PDB entry 6BCD | X-ray diffraction, 1.43 A resolution | chains A and B

Chain A:
Name: Mitotic spindle assembly checkpoint protein MAD2B
From: Homo sapiens
UniProtKB: Q9UI95 (MD2L2_HUMAN); numbering as in UniProt (aligned over 1-211)
Amino-acid sequence (227 residues; each row starts with the number of its first residue; numbers below 1 keep their minus sign (Met-15 is residue -15)):
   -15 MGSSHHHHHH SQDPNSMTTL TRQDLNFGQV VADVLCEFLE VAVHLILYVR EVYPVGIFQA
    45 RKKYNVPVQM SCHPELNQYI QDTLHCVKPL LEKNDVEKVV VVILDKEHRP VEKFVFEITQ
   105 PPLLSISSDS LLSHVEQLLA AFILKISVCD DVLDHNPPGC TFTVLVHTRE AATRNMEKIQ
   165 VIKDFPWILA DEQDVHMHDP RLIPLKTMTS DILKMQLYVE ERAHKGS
Disordered / not traced: -15 to 2, 208-211
Differences from the reference sequence: initiating methionine (-15); expression tag (-14 to 0); engineered mutation Ala44 (Lys in Q9UI95), Ala124 (Arg in Q9UI95), Asp135 (Ala in Q9UI95)
Curated features (UniProtKB/Swiss-Prot):
  - natural variant: Val85 (V85E: In FANCV)
  - mutagenesis: Tyr63 (Y63A: Alters interaction with REV3L. Loss of interaction with REV3L; when associated with A-171), Trp171 (W171A: Alters interaction with REV3L and REV1. Loss of interaction with REV3L; when associated with A-63. No effect on interaction with REV1; when associated with A-124), Leu186 (L186A: Significantly prevents interaction with REV1; no effect on interaction with REV3L), Gln200 (Q200A: Significantly prevents interaction with REV1; no effect on interaction with REV3L), Tyr202 (Y202A: Significantly prevents interaction with REV1; no effect on interaction with REV3L)
What the authors report for this chain:
  - mutagenesis - E35A, V39R, L128A, K129A, V132A, D134A: abolished binding to Rev7 dimer

Chain B:
Name: DNA polymerase zeta catalytic subunit
From: Homo sapiens
Notes: EC 2.7.7.7
UniProtKB: O60673 (REV3L_HUMAN); residue numbers follow UniProt; this construct covers 1988-2014
Amino-acid sequence (28 residues; numbered 1987 to 2014; the number before each row is that of its first residue):
  1987 MEDKKIVIMP CKCAPSRQLV QVWLQAKE
Disordered / not traced: 1987-1988, 2014
Differences from the reference sequence: initiating methionine (1987)

Interface between chain A and chain B:
Residue-residue contacts (58; chain A residue first):
  Glu35(A) with Arg2003(B), hydrogen bond (backbone-side chain)
  Val36(A) with Arg2003(B), hydrogen bond (backbone-side chain)
  Tyr37(A) with Ala2000(B); Pro2001(B), hydrogen bond (side chain-backbone); Ser2002(B); Arg2003(B); Val2006(B), hydrophobic
  Pro38(A) with Gln2007(B)
  Gly40(A) with Leu2010(B)
  Ile41(A) with Val2006(B), hydrophobic
  Cys56(A) with Trp2009(B)
  His57(A) with Val2006(B); Trp2009(B)
  Pro58(A) with Trp2009(B)
  Glu59(A) with Pro2001(B)
  Leu60(A) with Pro2001(B)
  Tyr63(A) with Pro1996(B); Lys1998(B), hydrogen bond (side chain-backbone); Cys1999(B); Ala2000(B)
  Glu81(A) with Lys1991(B), salt bridge
  Gly143(A) with Arg2003(B)
  Cys144(A) with Arg2003(B), hydrogen bond (backbone-side chain)
  Phe146(A) with Ala2000(B), hydrophobic
  Thr147(A) with Met1995(B)
  Val148(A) with Ile1994(B); Met1995(B); Pro1996(B)
  Leu149(A) with Ile1994(B); Met1995(B), hydrophobic
  Val150(A) with Ile1992(B); Val1993(B); Ile1994(B), hydrogen bond (backbone-backbone)
  His151(A) with Ile1992(B); Val1993(B)
  Thr152(A) with Lys1991(B); Ile1992(B), hydrogen bond (side chain-backbone)
  Glu154(A) with Lys1991(B); Ile1992(B), hydrogen bond (backbone-backbone)
  Ala155(A) with Lys1990(B)
  Ala156(A) with Lys1990(B), hydrogen bond (backbone-backbone); Ile1992(B), hydrophobic
  Met160(A) with Ile1992(B), hydrophobic
  Ile163(A) with Cys1997(B), hydrophobic
  Ile166(A) with Ile1994(B), hydrophobic
  Pro170(A) with Pro1996(B); Cys1997(B), hydrogen bond (backbone-backbone)
  Trp171(A) with Ile1994(B), hydrophobic; Met1995(B); Pro1996(B); Cys1997(B)
  Ile172(A) with Ile1994(B); Met1995(B), hydrogen bond (backbone-backbone); Cys1997(B), hydrophobic
  Leu173(A) with Ile1992(B), hydrophobic; Val1993(B)
  Ala174(A) with Val1993(B), hydrogen bond (backbone-backbone)
  Asp178(A) with Met1995(B)
Other interface residues (no listed pair), chain A (37 interface residues in all): Thr67, Leu74, Arg153

In short:
37 residues of chain A and 18 residues of chain B are in contact, with 12 hydrogen bonds and 1 salt bridge.
Polar pairs include Glu81(A)-Lys1991(B), Glu35(A)-Arg2003(B) and Val36(A)-Arg2003(B). From the paper: E35A,
V39R and L128A of chain A, among others, abolish binding to Rev7 dimer; 6 substitutions were tested in all.
Chain A is Mitotic spindle assembly checkpoint protein MAD2B and chain B is DNA polymerase zeta catalytic
subunit, both from Homo sapiens; the structure, Crystal structure of Rev7-K44A/R124A/A135D in complex with
Rev3-RBM2 (residues 1988-2014), was determined by X-ray diffraction (same publication as 6BC8 and 6BI7).
